Entry 6FEY (X-ray diffraction, 3.48 A resolution); this record covers chains B and G of the 6 polymer chains in the assembly.

[Chain B]
Protein: Neural/ectodermal development factor IMP-L2
From: Drosophila melanogaster
UniProt: Q09024 (IMPL2_DROME); residues 1-242 here correspond to UniProt positions 26-267 (UniProt number = residue number + 25)
Chain sequence (242 residues; row label = number of the first residue in the row):
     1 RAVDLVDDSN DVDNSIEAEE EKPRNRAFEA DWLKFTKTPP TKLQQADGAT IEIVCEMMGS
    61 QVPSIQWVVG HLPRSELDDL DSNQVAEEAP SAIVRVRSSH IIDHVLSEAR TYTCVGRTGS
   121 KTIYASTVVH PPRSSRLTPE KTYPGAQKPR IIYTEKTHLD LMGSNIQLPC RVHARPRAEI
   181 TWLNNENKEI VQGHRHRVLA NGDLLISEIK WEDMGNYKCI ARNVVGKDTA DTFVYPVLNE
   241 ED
Not modelled in the structure: 1-25, 82-90, 242
Disulfides: Cys55-Cys114, Cys170-Cys219
Reported in the primary citation:
  - conformationally variable residues (loop rearrangement): Gly70 to Ala92
  - self-association interface (contacts with another copy of this molecule); pairs are residue here / residue on that copy: Arg74-His104, Asp79-Val172 (hydrogen bond), Leu80-Val172

[Chain G]
Protein: Probable insulin-like peptide 5
From: Drosophila melanogaster
UniProt: Q7KUD5 (INSL5_DROME); residues 1-25 here correspond to UniProt positions 84-108 (UniProt number = residue number + 83)
Chain sequence (25 residues; row label = number of the first residue in the row):
     1 DFRGVVDSCC RNSCSFSTLR AYCDS
Not modelled in the structure: 1-4, 25
Differences from the reference sequence: engineered mutation Asn12 (Lys95 in Q7KUD5)
Disulfides: Cys9-Cys14

[Chain B / chain G interface]
Contacting residue pairs (14):
  Ile93(B) - Phe16(G)  hydrophobic
  Leu161(B) - Phe16(G)  hydrophobic
  Trp211(B) - Cys9(G)
  Trp211(B) - Cys10(G)
  Trp211(B) - Asn12(G)
  Trp211(B) - Ser13(G)
  Tyr235(B) - Cys9(G)
  Tyr235(B) - Cys14(G)  hydrogen bond (side chain-backbone)
  Val237(B) - Cys14(G)
  Val237(B) - Ser15(G)
  Val237(B) - Phe16(G)
  Leu238(B) - Cys14(G)  hydrogen bond (backbone-backbone)
  Leu238(B) - Ser15(G)
  Leu238(B) - Phe16(G)
Other interface residues (no listed pair), chain B (7 interface residues in all): Ser91
The authors on this interface:
  - interface residues, chain B: Pro236(B)

[In short]
Chain B and chain G each contribute 7 residues to their interface; the contacts include 2 hydrogen bonds.
Polar pairs include Tyr235(B)-Cys14(G) and Leu238(B)-Cys14(G). From the paper: the interface residue
Pro236(B); conformational variability at Gly70(B).
Chain B is Neural/ectodermal development factor IMP-L2 and chain G is Probable insulin-like peptide 5, both
from Drosophila melanogaster; the structure, Crystal structure of Drosophila neural ectodermal development
factor Imp-L2 with Drosophila DILP5 insulin, was determined by X-ray diffraction together with 6FF3 from the
same study.
